PDB entry 8QCX | electron microscopy, 3.10 A resolution | chain A

== Chain A ==
Protein: Heme transporter FLVCR2
From: Homo sapiens
UniProt: Q9UPI3 (FLVC2_HUMAN); residues 1-526 here = UniProt positions 1-526
Chain sequence (534 residues; numbered 1 to 534; the number before each row is that of its first residue):
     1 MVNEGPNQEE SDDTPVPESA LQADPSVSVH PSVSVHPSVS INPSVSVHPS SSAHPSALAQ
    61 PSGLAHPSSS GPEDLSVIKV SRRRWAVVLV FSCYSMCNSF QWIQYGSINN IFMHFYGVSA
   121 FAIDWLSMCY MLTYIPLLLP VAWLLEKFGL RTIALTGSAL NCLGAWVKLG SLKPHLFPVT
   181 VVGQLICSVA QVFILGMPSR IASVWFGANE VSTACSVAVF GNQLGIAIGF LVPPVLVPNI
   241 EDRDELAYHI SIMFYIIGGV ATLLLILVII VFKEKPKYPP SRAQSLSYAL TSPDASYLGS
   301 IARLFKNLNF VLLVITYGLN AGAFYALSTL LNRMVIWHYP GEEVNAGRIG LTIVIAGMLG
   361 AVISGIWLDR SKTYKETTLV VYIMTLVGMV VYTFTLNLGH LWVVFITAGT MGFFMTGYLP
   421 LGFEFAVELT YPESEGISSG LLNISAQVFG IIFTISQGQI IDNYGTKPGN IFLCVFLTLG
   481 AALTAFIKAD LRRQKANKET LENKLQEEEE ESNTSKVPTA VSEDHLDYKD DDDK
Disordered / not traced: 1-77, 292-294, 503-534
Differences from the reference sequence: expression tag (527-534)
Reported in the primary citation:
  - contacts within the chain: N110-N332 (hydrogen bond), D124-R333 (salt bridge)

== Overview ==
The paper reports contacts within the chain involving N110, N332 and D124 among others.
Chain A is Heme transporter FLVCR2 (Homo sapiens); the structure, Cryo-EM structure of the inward-facing
FLVCR2, was determined by electron microscopy together with 8QCS, 8QCT, 8QCY, 8QD0 and 8R8T from the same
study.
